Entry 3O8B (X-ray diffraction, 1.95 A resolution); this record covers chain A.

== Chain A ==
Molecule: HCV NS3 protease/helicase
Organism: Hepatitis C virus
Notes: EC 3.4.21.98, 3.6.1.15, 3.6.4.13
UniProtKB: Q99AU2 (Q99AU2_9HEPC); residues 3-631 here correspond to UniProt positions 1029-1657 (UniProt number = residue number + 1026)
Amino-acid sequence (666 residues; each row starts with the number of its first residue; note: 2 numbers in that range are skipped by the numbering (no residue carries them; nothing is unmodelled there); numbers below 1 keep their minus sign (Met-36 is residue -36)):
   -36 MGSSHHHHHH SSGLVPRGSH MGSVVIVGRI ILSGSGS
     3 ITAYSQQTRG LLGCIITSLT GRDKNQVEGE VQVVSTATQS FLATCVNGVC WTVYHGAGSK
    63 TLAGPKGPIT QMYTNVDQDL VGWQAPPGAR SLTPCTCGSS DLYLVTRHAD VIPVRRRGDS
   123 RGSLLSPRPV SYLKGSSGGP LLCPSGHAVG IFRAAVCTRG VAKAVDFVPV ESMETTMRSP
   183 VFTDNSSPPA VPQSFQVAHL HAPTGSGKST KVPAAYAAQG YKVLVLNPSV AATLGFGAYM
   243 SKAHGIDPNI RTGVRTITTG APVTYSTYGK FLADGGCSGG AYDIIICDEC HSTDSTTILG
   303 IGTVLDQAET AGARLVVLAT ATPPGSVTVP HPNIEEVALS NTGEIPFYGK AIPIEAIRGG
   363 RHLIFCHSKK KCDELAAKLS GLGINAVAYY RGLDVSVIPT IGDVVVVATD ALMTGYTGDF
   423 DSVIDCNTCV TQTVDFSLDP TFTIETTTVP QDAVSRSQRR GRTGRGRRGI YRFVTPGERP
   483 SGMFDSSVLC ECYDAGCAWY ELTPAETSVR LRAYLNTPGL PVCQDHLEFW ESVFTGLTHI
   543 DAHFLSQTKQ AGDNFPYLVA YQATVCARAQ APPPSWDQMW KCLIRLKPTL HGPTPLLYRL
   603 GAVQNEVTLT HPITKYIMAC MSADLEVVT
Unresolved in the structure: -36 to -16
Construct notes: expression tag (-36 to 0)
Bound ions: Zn2+: Cys97, Cys99, Cys145
Reported in the primary citation:
  - catalytic residues: Glu291, Gln460, Arg464, Arg467 (proposed by the authors, not directly observed)
  - mutagenesis - T269A, T411A: decreased binding to ssRNA (citing earlier work)
  - mutagenesis - T269A, T411A: abolished catalytic activity (helicase activity) (citing earlier work)

== Overview ==
Cys97, Cys99 and Cys145 coordinate Zn2+. From the paper: catalytic residues Glu291, Gln460 and Arg464 among
others; T269A and T411A reduce binding to ssRNA.
Chain A is HCV NS3 protease/helicase (Hepatitis C virus); the structure, Visualizing ATP-dependent RNA
Translocation by the NS3 Helicase from HCV, was determined by X-ray diffraction together with 3O8C, 3O8D and
3O8R from the same study.
